7Y9U - chains A and B of the 4 polymer chains in the assembly; structure by electron microscopy, 3.30 A resolution.

# Chain A (and B)
Name: Auxin efflux carrier component 1
From: Arabidopsis thaliana
Notes: chain B of this document is another copy of the same molecule, construct and numbering; everything in this record applies to it too
UniProtKB: Q9C6B8 (PINI_ARATH); residues 1-622 here = UniProt positions 1-622
Chain sequence (622 residues; each row starts with the number of its first residue):
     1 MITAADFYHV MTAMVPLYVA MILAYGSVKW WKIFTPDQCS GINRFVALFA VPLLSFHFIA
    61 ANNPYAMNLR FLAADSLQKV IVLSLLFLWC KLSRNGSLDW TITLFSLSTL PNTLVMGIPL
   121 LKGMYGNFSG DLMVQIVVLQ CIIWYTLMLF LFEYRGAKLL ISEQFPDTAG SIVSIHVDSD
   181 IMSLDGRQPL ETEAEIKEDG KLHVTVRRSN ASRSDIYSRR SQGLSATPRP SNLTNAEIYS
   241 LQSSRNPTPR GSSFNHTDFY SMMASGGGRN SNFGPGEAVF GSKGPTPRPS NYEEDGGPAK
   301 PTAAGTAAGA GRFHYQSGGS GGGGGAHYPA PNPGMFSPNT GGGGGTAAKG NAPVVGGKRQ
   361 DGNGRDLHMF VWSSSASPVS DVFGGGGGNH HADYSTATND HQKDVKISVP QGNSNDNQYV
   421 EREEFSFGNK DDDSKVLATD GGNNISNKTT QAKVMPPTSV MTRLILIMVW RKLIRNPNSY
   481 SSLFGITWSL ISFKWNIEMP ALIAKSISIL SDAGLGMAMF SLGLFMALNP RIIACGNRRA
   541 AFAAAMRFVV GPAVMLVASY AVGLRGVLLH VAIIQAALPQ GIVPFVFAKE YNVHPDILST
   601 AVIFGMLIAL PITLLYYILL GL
Unresolved in the structure: 212-454
Ligand contacts: 2-(naphthalen-1-ylcarbamoyl)benzoic acid (E7O): Val-46, Ala-47, Val-51, Asn-112, Thr-113, Leu-114, Val-115, Val-137, Gln-140, Cys-141, Tyr-145, Asn-478, Ala-518, Leu-522, Gly-581, Ile-582, Val-583, Pro-584
UniProt features mapped onto this chain:
  - binding site ((indol-3-yl)acetate): Val-51, Asn-112, Leu-114, Tyr-145, Ile-582, Val-583
  - modified residue: Ser-209 (Phosphoserine), Ser-212 (Phosphoserine), Ser-221 (Phosphoserine), Ser-225 (Phosphoserine), Thr-227 (Phosphothreonine), Ser-231 (Phosphoserine), Thr-248 (Phosphothreonine), Ser-252 (Phosphoserine), Ser-253 (Phosphoserine), Ser-271 (Phosphoserine), Thr-286 (Phosphothreonine), Ser-290 (Phosphoserine), Thr-302 (Phosphothreonine), Ser-317 (Phosphoserine), Ser-320 (Phosphoserine), Ser-337 (Phosphoserine), Thr-340 (Phosphothreonine), Ser-374 (Phosphoserine), Ser-377 (Phosphoserine), Ser-408 (Phosphoserine) and 4 more in UniProt
  - glycosylation: Asn-127 (N-linked (GlcNAc...) asparagine)
  - mutagenesis: Val-51 (V51A: Strongly reduced ability to bind auxin (e.g. IAA) and impaired auxin efflux carrier activity), Asn-112 (N112A: Lost ability to bind auxin (e.g. IAA) and impaired auxin efflux carrier activity), Tyr-145 (Y145A: Strongly reduced ability to bind auxin (e.g. IAA) and impaired auxin (e.g. IAA) efflux carrier activity), Arg-187 (R187A: Reduced auxin (e.g. IAA) efflux carrier activity), Thr-227 (T227A: Non-phosphorylatable, slightly decreased auxin transport activity; when associated with A-248 and A-286; T227D: Phosphomimetic, normal auxin transport activity ...), Ser-231 (S231A: Apical-to-basal shift in polar targeting, lost ability to recruit NPY1/MAB4 and NPY5/MEL1 to the plasma membrane, and increased auxin accumulation in the root tips ...), Thr-248 (T248A: Non-phosphorylatable, slightly decreased auxin transport activity; when associated with A-227 and A-286; T248D: Phosphomimetic, normal auxin transport activity ...), Ser-252 (S252A: Apical-to-basal shift in polar targeting, lost ability to recruit NPY1/MAB4 and NPY5/MEL1 to the plasma membrane, and increased auxin accumulation in the root tips ...), Ser-271 (S271A: Non-phosphorylatable, slightly decreased auxin transport activity; when associated with A-231; A-252 and A-290; S271D: Phosphomimetic, normal auxin transport activity ...), Thr-286 (T286A: Non-phosphorylatable, slightly decreased auxin transport activity; when associated with A-227 and A-248; T286D: Phosphomimetic, normal auxin transport activity ...), Ser-290 (S290A: Apical-to-basal shift in polar targeting, lost ability to recruit NPY1/MAB4 and NPY5/MEL1 to the plasma membrane, and increased auxin accumulation in the root tips ...), Lys-472 (K472A: Impaired auxin (e.g. IAA) efflux carrier activity), 3 further mutagenesis entries in UniProt
What the authors report for this chain:
  - binding site for 2-(naphthalen-1-ylcarbamoyl)benzoic acid: Val-51, Asn-112, Leu-114, Tyr-145, Ile-582, Val-583
  - mutagenesis - N112A: decreased binding to 2-(naphthalen-1-ylcarbamoyl)benzoic acid
  - mutagenesis - Y145A: abolished binding to 2-(naphthalen-1-ylcarbamoyl)benzoic acid
  - mutagenesis - R471A, N478A: decreased expression
  - post-translational modification sites: Thr-227, Ser-231, Thr-248, Ser-252, Ser-271, Thr-286, Ser-290 (citing earlier work)

# How chain A and chain B interact
Residue-residue contacts (42):
  Tyr-8(A) / Ala-501(B)
  Tyr-8(A) / Leu-502(B)
  Met-11(A) / Leu-502(B)
  Thr-12(A) / Ala-501(B)
  Thr-12(A) / Leu-502(B)
  Pro-16(A) / Lys-505(B)
  Pro-16(A) / Ser-506(B)
  Pro-16(A) / Ile-509(B)
  Leu-17(A) / Ile-509(B)  hydrophobic
  Ala-20(A) / Leu-510(B)  hydrophobic
  Ile-33(A) / Arg-44(B)
  Ile-33(A) / Leu-48(B)  hydrophobic
  Phe-34(A) / Arg-44(B)
  Asp-37(A) / Asp-37(B)
  Gln-38(A) / Ser-40(B)
  Gln-38(A) / Gly-41(B)
  Gly-41(A) / Gln-38(B)
  Gly-41(A) / Ile-42(B)
  Ile-42(A) / Gly-41(B)
  Arg-44(A) / Ile-33(B)
  Arg-44(A) / Phe-34(B)
  Phe-45(A) / Met-517(B)  hydrophobic
  Phe-45(A) / Phe-520(B)  hydrophobic
  Leu-48(A) / Ile-33(B)  hydrophobic
  Ala-501(A) / Tyr-8(B)
  Ala-501(A) / Thr-12(B)
  Leu-502(A) / Tyr-8(B)
  Leu-502(A) / Met-11(B)
  Leu-502(A) / Thr-12(B)
  Lys-505(A) / Pro-16(B)
  Ser-506(A) / Pro-16(B)
  Ile-509(A) / Pro-16(B)
  Ile-509(A) / Leu-17(B)  hydrophobic
  Ile-509(A) / Leu-515(B)  hydrophobic
  Ile-509(A) / Gly-516(B)
  Leu-510(A) / Ala-20(B)  hydrophobic
  Asp-512(A) / Asp-512(B)
  Ala-513(A) / Ala-513(B)  hydrophobic
  Leu-515(A) / Ile-509(B)  hydrophobic
  Gly-516(A) / Ile-509(B)
  Met-517(A) / Phe-45(B)  hydrophobic
  Phe-520(A) / Phe-45(B)  hydrophobic
Other interface residues (no listed pair), chain A (31 interface residues in all): Val-15, Val-19, Ser-40, Phe-49
Other interface residues (no listed pair), chain B (32 interface residues in all): Val-15, Val-19, Phe-49, Pro-500

# Overview
31 residues of chain A and 32 residues of chain B are in contact. Ligands of chain A:
2-(naphthalen-1-ylcarbamoyl)benzoic acid. The paper reports a binding site for
2-(naphthalen-1-ylcarbamoyl)benzoic acid at Val-51(A), Asn-112(A) and Leu-114(A) among others; R471A and N478A
of chain A reduce expression; 4 substitutions were tested in all.
Both chains are Auxin efflux carrier component 1 (Arabidopsis thaliana). Entry 7Y9U (Structure of the auxin
exporter PIN1 in Arabidopsis thaliana in the NPA-bound state) was determined by electron microscopy (same
publication as 7Y9T and 7Y9V).
